PDB entry 4RDQ | X-ray diffraction, 2.85 A resolution | chains A and I of the 15 polymer chains in the assembly

# Chain A
Molecule: Bestrophin-1
From: Gallus gallus
UniProt: E1C3A0 (E1C3A0_CHICK); numbering as in UniProt (aligned over 2-405)
Chain sequence (409 residues; numbered 2 to 410; the number before each row is that of its first residue):
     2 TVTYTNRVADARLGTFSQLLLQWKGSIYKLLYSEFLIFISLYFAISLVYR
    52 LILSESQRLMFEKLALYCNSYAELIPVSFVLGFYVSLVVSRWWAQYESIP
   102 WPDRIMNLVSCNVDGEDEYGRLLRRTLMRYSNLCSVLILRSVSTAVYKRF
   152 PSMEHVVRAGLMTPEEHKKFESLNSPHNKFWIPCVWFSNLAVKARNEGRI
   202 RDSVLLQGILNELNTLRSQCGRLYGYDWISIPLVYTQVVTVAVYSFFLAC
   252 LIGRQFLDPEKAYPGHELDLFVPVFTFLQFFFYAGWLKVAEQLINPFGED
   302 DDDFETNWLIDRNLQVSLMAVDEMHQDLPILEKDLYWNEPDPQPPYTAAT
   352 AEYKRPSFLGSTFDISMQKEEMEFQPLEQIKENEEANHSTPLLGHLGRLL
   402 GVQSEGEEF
Not modelled in the structure: 368-410
Construct notes: expression tag (406-410)
Disulfides: C135-C185
Metal / ion sites: Ca2+ site 1: A10 (shared with 4 residues of chain B); K+ site 1: L14, S18 (shared with 3 residues of chain B); K+ site 2: E35, Y245, E292 (shared with 2 residues of chain E); Ca2+ site 2: Q293, N296, D301, D304 (shared with 1 residue of chain E)
Small-molecule neighbours: C6N (6-cyclohexyl-2-(4-cyclohexylbutyl)-2-({[4-O-(alpha-D-glucopyranosyl)-beta-D-glucopyranosyl]oxy}methyl)hexyl 4-O-alpha-D-glucopyranosyl-beta-D-glucopyranoside): N7, R8, D11, R13, L14, G15, T16, S18, Q19, L21, L22
What the authors report for this chain:
  - Ca2+ coordination: A10, Q293, N296, D301, D304
  - Ca2+ coordination through a water molecule: V9, E292
  - binding site for chloride ion: Y68, Y72, R105, R218, S219, T277
  - self-association interface (contacts with another copy of this molecule); pairs are residue here / residue on that copy: F80-F80, F84-F84, H326
  - conformationally variable residues: F80
  - disease-associated variants - Y72D, L75F, I76V, F80L, F84V, R218S (citing earlier work)

# Chain I
Molecule: Fab antibody fragment, heavy chain
From: Mus musculus
Notes: antibody fragment or engineered binder
Chain sequence (217 residues; numbered 1 to 217; the number before each row is that of its first residue):
     1 QVQLQQSGPELVRPGASVKMSCKASGYTFTNYWMHWVKQRPGQALEWIGM
    51 IDPSKSETTLNQKFRGKATLNVDKSSNTAYMQLSSLTSEDSAVYYCAREV
   101 YYFDYWGQGTTLTVSSAKTTPPSVYPLAPGSAAQTNSMVTLGCLVKGYFP
   151 EPVTVTWNSGSLSSGVHTFPAVLQSDLYTLSSSVTVPSSSWPSETVTCNV
   201 AHPASSTKVDKKIVPRD
Not modelled in the structure: 130-135
Disulfides: C22-C96, C143-C198

# Interface between chain A and chain I
Contacting residue pairs (9; chain A residue first):
  N7(A) - K55(I)  hydrogen bond
  P346(A) - Y101(I)  hydrophobic
  Y347(A) - Y101(I)
  T348(A) - E99(I)
  T348(A) - Y101(I)
  A349(A) - H35(I)
  A349(A) - M50(I)  hydrophobic
  A349(A) - E99(I)  hydrogen bond (backbone-side chain)
  A350(A) - W33(I)  hydrophobic

# Overview
Chain A and chain I each contribute 6 residues to their interface, with 2 hydrogen bonds. Polar contacts
include N7(A)-K55(I) and A349(A)-E99(I). Ligands of chain A: compound C6N. The paper reports a binding site
for chloride ion at Y68(A), Y72(A) and R105(A) among others; Ca2+ coordination by A10(A), Q293(A) and N296(A)
among others.
Here chain A is Bestrophin-1 (Gallus gallus) and chain I is Fab antibody fragment, heavy chain (Mus musculus).
Entry 4RDQ (Calcium-activated chloride channel bestrophin-1, from chicken, in complex with Fab antibody
fragments, chloride and calcium) was determined by X-ray diffraction.
